Entry 3J2W (electron microscopy, 5.00 A resolution (low resolution: residue-level contacts below are approximate; hydrogen-bond / salt-bridge calls are withheld)); this record covers chains O and P of the 20 polymer chains in the assembly.

Chain O:
Protein: Glycoprotein E2
Organism: Chikungunya virus
UniProt: Q1H8W5 (Q1H8W5_CHIKV); residues 2507-2842 here correspond to UniProt positions 332-667 (UniProt number = residue number - 2175)
Chain sequence (336 residues; row label = number of the first residue in the row):
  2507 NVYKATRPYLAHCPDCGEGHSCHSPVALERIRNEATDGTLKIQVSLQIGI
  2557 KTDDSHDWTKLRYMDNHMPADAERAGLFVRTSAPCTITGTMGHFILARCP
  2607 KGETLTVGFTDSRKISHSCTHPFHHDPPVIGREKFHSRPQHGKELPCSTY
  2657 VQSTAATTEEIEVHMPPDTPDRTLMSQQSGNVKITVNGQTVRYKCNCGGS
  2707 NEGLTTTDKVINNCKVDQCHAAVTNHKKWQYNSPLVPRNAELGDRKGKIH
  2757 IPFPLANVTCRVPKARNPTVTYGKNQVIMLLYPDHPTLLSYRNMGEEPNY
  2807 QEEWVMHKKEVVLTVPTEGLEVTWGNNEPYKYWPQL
Disulfide bonds: Cys-2519/Cys-2625, Cys-2522/Cys-2528, Cys-2591/Cys-2605, Cys-2653/Cys-2766, Cys-2701/Cys-2725, Cys-2703/Cys-2720

Chain P:
Protein: Glycoprotein E2
Organism: Chikungunya virus
UniProt: Q1H8W5 (Q1H8W5_CHIKV); residues 3507-3842 here correspond to UniProt positions 332-667 (UniProt number = residue number - 3175)
Chain sequence (336 residues; numbered 3507 to 3842; the number before each row is that of its first residue):
  3507 NVYKATRPYLAHCPDCGEGHSCHSPVALERIRNEATDGTLKIQVSLQIGI
  3557 KTDDSHDWTKLRYMDNHMPADAERAGLFVRTSAPCTITGTMGHFILARCP
  3607 KGETLTVGFTDSRKISHSCTHPFHHDPPVIGREKFHSRPQHGKELPCSTY
  3657 VQSTAATTEEIEVHMPPDTPDRTLMSQQSGNVKITVNGQTVRYKCNCGGS
  3707 NEGLTTTDKVINNCKVDQCHAAVTNHKKWQYNSPLVPRNAELGDRKGKIH
  3757 IPFPLANVTCRVPKARNPTVTYGKNQVIMLLYPDHPTLLSYRNMGEEPNY
  3807 QEEWVMHKKEVVLTVPTEGLEVTWGNNEPYKYWPQM
Construct notes: conflict Met-3842 (Leu667 in Q1H8W5)
Disulfide bonds: Cys-3519/Cys-3625, Cys-3522/Cys-3528, Cys-3591/Cys-3605, Cys-3653/Cys-3766, Cys-3701/Cys-3725, Cys-3703/Cys-3720

Interface between chain O and chain P:
Pairs across the interface (16):
  His-2518(O) with Gln-3646(P)
  Cys-2519(O) with Gln-3646(P)
  Pro-2520(O) with Arg-3644(P); Gln-3646(P)
  Asp-2521(O) with Arg-3644(P)
  Glu-2524(O) with Thr-3592(P); Ile-3593(P); Thr-3594(P); Arg-3604(P)
  Gly-2525(O) with Arg-3644(P)
  His-2526(O) with Arg-3644(P)
  Ser-2527(O) with Gln-3646(P)
  Cys-2528(O) with Gln-3646(P)
  Glu-2609(O) with His-3642(P)
  Thr-2610(O) with Ser-3643(P)
  Pro-2628(O) with Ser-3643(P)
Interface residues without a listed pair, chain O (14 interface residues in all): Arg-2586, His-2627
Interface residues without a listed pair, chain P (10 interface residues in all): Ala-3589, Cys-3591

In short:
14 residues of chain O face 10 of chain P across their interface.
Chain O is Glycoprotein E2 and chain P is Glycoprotein E2, both from Chikungunya virus; the structure,
Electron cryo-microscopy of Chikungunya virus, was determined by electron microscopy together with 3J2X and
3J30 from the same study.
